8FO3 - chains A and B; structure by X-ray diffraction, 2.00 A resolution.

# Chain A (and B)
Molecule: H9 immunoglobulin light chain
Organism: Homo sapiens
Notes: chain B of this document is another copy of the same molecule, construct and numbering; everything in this record applies to it too
Chain sequence (216 residues; each row starts with the number of its first residue):
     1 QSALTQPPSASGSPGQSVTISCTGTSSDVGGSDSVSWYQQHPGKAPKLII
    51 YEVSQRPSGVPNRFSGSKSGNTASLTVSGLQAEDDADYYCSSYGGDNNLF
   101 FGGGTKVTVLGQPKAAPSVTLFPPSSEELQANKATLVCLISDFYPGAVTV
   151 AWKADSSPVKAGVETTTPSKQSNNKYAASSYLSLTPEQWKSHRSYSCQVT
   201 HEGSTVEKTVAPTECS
Not modelled in the structure: 1 (chain B: 216)
Disulfide bonds: C22-C90, C138-C197
Residues lining bound ligands: Y4K (3-nitro-4-{2-[(2S)-2-phenylpropyl]hydrazinyl}benzene-1-sulfonamide): S2, A3, Y38, Q40, P46, Y89, F101, G102, G103

# Interface between chain A and chain B
Disulfides between the chains: C215(A)-C215(B)
Pairs across the interface - 59 pairs, chain A then chain B:
  Y38(A) - L99(B)  hydrophobic
  Q40(A) - Q40(B)  hydrogen bond
  Q40(A) - Y89(B)
  G43(A) - Y89(B)
  K44(A) - Y89(B)  hydrogen bond (backbone-side chain)
  A45(A) - Y89(B)  hydrophobic
  A45(A) - G102(B)
  P46(A) - F101(B)
  L48(A) - N97(B)
  L48(A) - F101(B)
  Y51(A) - N97(B)  hydrogen bond
  Y89(A) - A45(B)
  Y89(A) - P46(B)
  Y93(A) - Y93(B)
  F101(A) - Y38(B)
  T120(A) - S125(B)
  T120(A) - E128(B)
  L121(A) - S125(B)
  F122(A) - F122(B)  hydrophobic
  F122(A) - P123(B)
  F122(A) - E128(B)
  F122(A) - T135(B)
  F122(A) - V137(B)  hydrophobic
  P123(A) - F122(B)
  S125(A) - L121(B)
  E127(A) - K208(B)  salt bridge
  E128(A) - F122(B)
  T135(A) - F122(B)
  T135(A) - L139(B)
  V137(A) - F122(B)  hydrophobic
  V137(A) - L139(B)  hydrophobic
  L139(A) - T135(B)
  L139(A) - V137(B)  hydrophobic
  L139(A) - Y181(B)  hydrophobic
  S141(A) - Y181(B)
  E164(A) - Q171(B)  hydrogen bond
  E164(A) - S172(B)  hydrogen bond
  T165(A) - Q171(B)  hydrogen bond (backbone-side chain)
  T166(A) - S169(B)
  T166(A) - Q171(B)
  T166(A) - A177(B)
  T167(A) - S169(B)  hydrogen bond (backbone-side chain)
  S169(A) - T166(B)
  S169(A) - T167(B)  hydrogen bond (side chain-backbone)
  Q171(A) - E164(B)  hydrogen bond
  Q171(A) - T165(B)  hydrogen bond (side chain-backbone)
  Q171(A) - T166(B)
  Q171(A) - Y181(B)
  S172(A) - E164(B)  hydrogen bond
  A177(A) - T166(B)
  A177(A) - Y181(B)
  S179(A) - S179(B)  hydrogen bond
  Y181(A) - L139(B)  hydrophobic
  Y181(A) - Q171(B)
  Y181(A) - A177(B)
  K208(A) - E127(B)  salt bridge
  C215(A) - C215(B)  disulfide
  S216(A) - T213(B)
  S216(A) - C215(B)  hydrogen bond (backbone-side chain)
Other interface residues (no listed pair), chain A (42 interface residues in all): K47, E52, G103, P124, K133, A178, T209
Other interface residues (no listed pair), chain B (38 interface residues in all): K44, G103, S118, T120, P124, S141

# Overview
42 residues of chain A and 38 residues of chain B are in contact; the contacts include 1 disulfide bond, 13
hydrogen bonds and 2 salt bridges. Polar pairs include E127(A)-K208(B), Q40(A)-Q40(B) and K44(A)-Y89(B). Bound
to chain A: compound Y4K.
Both chains are H9 immunoglobulin light chain (Homo sapiens). Entry 8FO3 (Structure of full-length
amyloidogenic immunoglobulin light chain H9 in complex with
(E)-3-nitro-4-(2-(2-phenylpropylidene)hydrazineyl)benzenesulfonamide) was determined by X-ray diffraction,
deposited together with 8FO4 and 8FO5.
